PDB entry 3O52 | X-ray diffraction, 2.50 A resolution | chains A and B

[Chain A (and B)]
Molecule: GDP-mannose pyrophosphatase nudK
Source organism: Escherichia coli
Notes: EC 3.6.1.-; chain B of this document is another copy of the same molecule, construct and numbering; everything in this record applies to it too
Reference sequence: P37128 (NUDK_ECOLI); numbering as in UniProt (aligned over 1-191)
Chain sequence (191 residues; numbered 1 to 191; the number before each row is that of its first residue):
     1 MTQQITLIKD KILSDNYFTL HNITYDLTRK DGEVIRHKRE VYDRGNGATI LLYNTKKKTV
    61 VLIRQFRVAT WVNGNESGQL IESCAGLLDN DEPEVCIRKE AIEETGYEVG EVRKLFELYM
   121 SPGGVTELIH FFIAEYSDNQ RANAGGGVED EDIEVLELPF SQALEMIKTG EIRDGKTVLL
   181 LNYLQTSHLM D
Not modelled in the structure: 1-2, 138-151 (chain B: 1-2, 37, 140-151)
Metal / ion sites: Na+ near T186 (its only coordinating residue here)
Ligand contacts:
  - d(-)-tartaric acid (TAR), molecule 1: R44, R67, E82, A85, L87, E127, I129, K176
  - d(-)-tartaric acid (TAR), molecule 2: S121, P122, G123, G124
Curated features (UniProtKB/Swiss-Prot):
  - motif: Q79 to G106 (Nudix box)
  - binding site (GDP-alpha-D-mannose): Y17, K38 to E40, R67, A85 to L87, E104, E127, D150, E151, K176
  - binding site (Mg(2+)): A85, E100, E104, E151
  - mutagenesis: R44 (R44S: Decreases catalytic activity rate by a factor of 53 and substrate affinity by at least 2-fold), E100 (E100A: Abolishes Mg 2 binding. Abolishes catalytic activity), E149 (E149A: Does not affect catalytic activity rate and substrate affinity), D150 (D150A: Does not affect catalytic activity rate), E151 (E151A: Decreases catalytic activity rate by a factor of 4, but does not affect substrate affinity), D152 (D152A: Decreases catalytic activity rate by a factor of 2), K176 (K176A: Decreases catalytic activity rate by a factor of 820 and substrate affinity by at least 2-fold)
From the paper describing this entry:
  - binding site for d(-)-tartaric acid: G123, E127, K176
  - mutagenesis - E100A: abolished catalytic activity on GDP-mannose
  - mutagenesis - R44S, E151A (3 fold), K176A: decreased catalytic activity
  - mutagenesis - E149A, D150A, D152A: unchanged catalytic activity
  - catalytic residues: R44, E100, K176

[Interface between chain A and chain B]
Residue-residue contacts - 103 pairs, chain A then chain B:
  I5(A) - F66(B)  hydrophobic
  I5(A) - W71(B)  hydrophobic
  L13(A) - L13(B)
  L13(A) - S14(B)
  L13(A) - N16(B)
  S14(A) - L13(B)
  S14(A) - L20(B)
  N16(A) - N22(B)
  N16(A) - E40(B)  hydrogen bond
  Y17(A) - E40(B)  hydrogen bond (backbone-side chain)
  F18(A) - E40(B)  hydrogen bond (backbone-side chain)
  L20(A) - S14(B)
  L20(A) - Y42(B)
  N22(A) - N16(B)  hydrogen bond
  I23(A) - V68(B)  hydrophobic
  Y25(A) - F66(B)  hydrophobic
  Y25(A) - V68(B)  hydrophobic
  R39(A) - V68(B)
  E40(A) - N16(B)  hydrogen bond
  E40(A) - Y17(B)  hydrogen bond (side chain-backbone)
  E40(A) - F18(B)  hydrogen bond (side chain-backbone)
  E40(A) - Y42(B)  hydrogen bond
  Y42(A) - L20(B)
  Y42(A) - E40(B)  hydrogen bond
  Y42(A) - Y42(B)  hydrophobic
  R44(A) - R39(B)
  R44(A) - G123(B)  hydrogen bond (side chain-backbone)
  R44(A) - G124(B)
  N46(A) - N73(B)  hydrogen bond
  F66(A) - I5(B)  hydrophobic
  F66(A) - Y25(B)  hydrophobic
  F66(A) - L27(B)  hydrophobic
  R67(A) - P122(B)
  R67(A) - G123(B)
  V68(A) - I23(B)  hydrophobic
  V68(A) - Y25(B)  hydrophobic
  V68(A) - V41(B)  hydrophobic
  A69(A) - V41(B)  hydrophobic
  A69(A) - P122(B)
  A69(A) - V125(B)
  A69(A) - T126(B)
  T70(A) - Y119(B)
  T70(A) - P122(B)
  W71(A) - I5(B)
  V72(A) - T126(B)
  N73(A) - N46(B)  hydrogen bond
  N73(A) - Y119(B)  hydrogen bond (backbone-side chain)
  N73(A) - T126(B)  hydrogen bond (side chain-backbone)
  N73(A) - L128(B)
  G74(A) - Y119(B)
  N75(A) - Y119(B)  hydrogen bond (backbone-side chain)
  S77(A) - I5(B)
  L80(A) - Y119(B)  hydrophobic
  L80(A) - P122(B)  hydrophobic
  E82(A) - P122(B)
  F116(A) - I167(B)  hydrophobic
  E117(A) - R173(B)
  L118(A) - R173(B)
  L118(A) - G175(B)
  L118(A) - V178(B)  hydrophobic
  Y119(A) - T70(B)
  Y119(A) - N73(B)  hydrogen bond (side chain-backbone)
  Y119(A) - G74(B)
  Y119(A) - N75(B)  hydrogen bond (side chain-backbone)
  Y119(A) - R173(B)  hydrogen bond (backbone-backbone)
  Y119(A) - D174(B)
  Y119(A) - G175(B)  hydrogen bond (backbone-backbone)
  M120(A) - M120(B)
  M120(A) - G175(B)
  S121(A) - E127(B)  hydrogen bond
  P122(A) - R67(B)
  P122(A) - A69(B)
  P122(A) - T70(B)
  P122(A) - L80(B)  hydrophobic
  P122(A) - E82(B)
  P122(A) - D174(B)
  P122(A) - K176(B)
  G123(A) - R44(B)
  G123(A) - R67(B)
  G124(A) - R44(B)
  V125(A) - A69(B)
  T126(A) - A69(B)
  T126(A) - V72(B)
  T126(A) - N73(B)  hydrogen bond (backbone-side chain)
  E127(A) - S121(B)  hydrogen bond
  D152(A) - K30(B)  salt bridge
  I167(A) - F116(B)  hydrophobic
  R173(A) - E117(B)
  R173(A) - L118(B)
  R173(A) - Y119(B)  hydrogen bond (backbone-backbone)
  D174(A) - Y119(B)
  D174(A) - P122(B)
  G175(A) - L118(B)
  G175(A) - Y119(B)  hydrogen bond (backbone-backbone)
  G175(A) - M120(B)
  G175(A) - L179(B)
  V178(A) - L118(B)  hydrophobic
  V178(A) - L179(B)  hydrophobic
  L179(A) - G175(B)
  L179(A) - V178(B)  hydrophobic
  Q185(A) - T186(B)
  T186(A) - Q185(B)
  T186(A) - T186(B)
Interface residues without a listed pair, chain A (58 interface residues in all): L7, L27, H37, V41, E76, L128, I172, K176, N182
Interface residues without a listed pair, chain B (55 interface residues in all): L7, R29, D152

[In short]
The interface between chain A and chain B involves 58 residues on one side and 55 on the other, with 24
hydrogen bonds and 1 salt bridge. Polar contacts include D152(A)-K30(B), N16(A)-E40(B) and Y17(A)-E40(B). The
paper reports catalytic residues R44(A), E100(A) and K176(A); R44S, E151A and K176A of chain A reduce
catalytic activity; 7 substitutions were tested in all.
Chain A and chain B are both GDP-mannose pyrophosphatase nudK (Escherichia coli); the structure, Structure of
the E.coli GDP-mannose hydrolase (yffh) in complex with tartrate, was determined by X-ray diffraction together
with 3O61, 3O69 and 3O6Z from the same study.
